Entry 5TMC (X-ray diffraction, 2.71 A resolution); this record covers chains A and C of the 7 polymer chains in the assembly.

[Chain A]
Molecule: DNA-directed RNA polymerase subunit alpha
Source organism: Thermus thermophilus
Notes: EC 2.7.7.6
Reference sequence: Q9Z9H6 (RPOA_THETH); numbering as in UniProt (aligned over 1-315)
Chain sequence (315 residues; row label = number of the first residue in the row):
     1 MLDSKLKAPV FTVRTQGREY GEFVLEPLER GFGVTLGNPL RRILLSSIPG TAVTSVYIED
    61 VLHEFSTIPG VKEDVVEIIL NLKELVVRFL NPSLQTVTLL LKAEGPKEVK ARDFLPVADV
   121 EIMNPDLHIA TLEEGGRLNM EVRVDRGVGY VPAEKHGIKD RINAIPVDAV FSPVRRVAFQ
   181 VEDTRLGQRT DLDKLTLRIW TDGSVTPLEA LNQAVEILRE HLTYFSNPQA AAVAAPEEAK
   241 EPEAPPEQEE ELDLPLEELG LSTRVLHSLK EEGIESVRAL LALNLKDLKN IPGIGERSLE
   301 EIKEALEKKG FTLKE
Unresolved in the structure: 232-315

[Chain C]
Molecule: DNA-directed RNA polymerase subunit beta
Source organism: Thermus thermophilus
Notes: EC 2.7.7.6
Reference sequence: Q8RQE9 (RPOB_THET8); residues 1-1119 here = UniProt positions 1-1119
Chain sequence (1119 residues; each row starts with the number of its first residue):
     1 MEIKRFGRIR EVIPLPPLTE IQVESYRRAL QADVPPEKRE NVGIQAAFRE TFPIEEEDKG
    61 KGGLVLDFLE YRLGEPPFPQ DECREKDLTY QAPLYARLQL IHKDTGLIKE DEVFLGHIPL
   121 MTEDGSFIIN GADRVIVSQI HRSPGVYFTP DPARPGRYIA SIIPLPKRGP WIDLEVEPNG
   181 VVSMKVNKRK FPLVLLLRVL GYDQETLARE LGAYGELVQG LMDESVFAMR PEEALIRLFT
   241 LLRPGDPPKR DKAVAYVYGL IADPRRYDLG EAGRYKAEEK LGIRLSGRTL ARFEDGEFKD
   301 EVFLPTLRYL FALTAGVPGH EVDDIDHLGN RRIRTVGELM TDQFRVGLAR LARGVRERML
   361 MGSEDSLTPA KLVNSRPLEA AIREFFSRSQ LSQFKDETNP LSSLRHKRRI SALGPGGLTR
   421 ERAGFDVRDV HRTHYGRICP VETPEGANIG LITSLAAYAR VDELGFIRTP YRRVVGGVVT
   481 DEVVYMTATE EDRYTIAQAN TPLEGNRIAA ERVVARRKGE PVIVSPEEVE FMDVSPKQVF
   541 SVNTNLIPFL EHDDANRALM GSNMQTQAVP LIRAQAPVVM TGLEERVVRD SLAALYAEED
   601 GEVAKVDGNR IVVRYEDGRL VEYPLRRFYR SNQGTALDQR PRVVVGQRVR KGDLLADGPA
   661 SENGFLALGQ NVLVAIMPFD GYNFEDAIVI SEELLKRDFY TSIHIERYEI EARDTKLGPE
   721 RITRDIPHLS EAALRDLDEE GVVRIGAEVK PGDILVGRTS FKGESEPTPE ERLLRSIFGE
   781 KARDVKDTSL RVPPGEGGIV VRTVRLRRGD PGVELKPGVR EVVRVYVAQK RKLQVGDKLA
   841 NRHGNKGVVA KILPVEDMPH LPDGTPVDVI LNPLGVPSRM NLGQILETHL GLAGYFLGQR
   901 YISPIFDGAK EPEIKELLAQ AFEVYFGKRK GEGFGVDKRE VEVLRRAEKL GLVTPGKTPE
   961 EQLKELFLQG KVVLYDGRTG EPIEGPIVVG QMFIMKLYHM VEDKMHARST GPYSLITQQP
  1021 LGGKAQFGGQ RFGEMEVWAL EAYGAAHTLQ EMLTLKSDDI EGRNAAYEAI IKGEDVPEPS
  1081 VPESFRVLVK ELQALALDVQ TLDEKDNPVD IFEGLASKR
Bound ions: Mg2+: P793, P794, G795, E796
Small-molecule neighbours: guanosine-5',3'-tetraphosphate: R557, S878, R879

[Chain A / chain C interface]
Residue-residue contacts (77; chain A residue first):
  E22(A) with F934(C)
  V34(A) with T979(C); G980(C); E981(C)
  N38(A) with R978(C), hydrogen bond (side chain-backbone); T979(C), hydrogen bond (side chain-backbone); G980(C), hydrogen bond (side chain-backbone)
  R41(A) with H860(C), hydrogen bond; G864(C)
  R42(A) with E856(C), salt bridge; D857(C), salt bridge; G977(C); R978(C), hydrogen bond (side chain-backbone)
  L45(A) with V855(C), hydrophobic
  S46(A) with E856(C)
  H63(A) with I799(C); V800(C); V801(C)
  E64(A) with K830(C), salt bridge
  F65(A) with I703(C), hydrophobic; I799(C), hydrophobic; V801(C), hydrophobic; A828(C), hydrophobic; K830(C)
  T67(A) with G608(C); N609(C)
  P69(A) with D607(C)
  G70(A) with D607(C), hydrogen bond (backbone-side chain)
  V71(A) with D607(C); G608(C), hydrogen bond (backbone-backbone)
  K72(A) with D607(C); G608(C), hydrogen bond (backbone-backbone); P641(C); V643(C), hydrogen bond (side chain-backbone); V644(C)
  D74(A) with R627(C), salt bridge
  V76(A) with F628(C), hydrophobic
  E77(A) with R640(C), salt bridge
  K83(A) with K696(C); D698(C), salt bridge
  E133(A) with K605(C); V606(C), hydrogen bond (side chain-backbone); D607(C); R610(C), salt bridge
  Y150(A) with L695(C); K696(C); K832(C)
  P152(A) with K832(C)
  E154(A) with K832(C), salt bridge
  D168(A) with D698(C); K832(C), salt bridge
  V170(A) with K696(C)
  R176(A) with D863(C), salt bridge; T865(C), hydrogen bond
  V177(A) with G864(C)
  A178(A) with P862(C); D863(C); G864(C)
  F179(A) with R939(C), hydrogen bond (backbone-side chain)
  Q180(A) with R929(C); F934(C); D937(C)
  V181(A) with D937(C), hydrogen bond (backbone-side chain); K938(C), hydrogen bond (backbone-backbone); R939(C)
  E182(A) with G933(C); F934(C); G935(C), hydrogen bond (side chain-backbone); V936(C); D937(C)
  D183(A) with K938(C), salt bridge
  D191(A) with K938(C), salt bridge
  L192(A) with K938(C)
  D193(A) with K938(C), salt bridge
  T196(A) with F934(C)
  R198(A) with E932(C), salt bridge; F934(C)
Also at the interface, not in a pair above, chain A (44 interface residues in all): R30, L62, S66, I68, L80, W200
Also at the interface, not in a pair above, chain C (53 interface residues in all): I572, R573, V645, E692, I745, G746, Q829, M858, P866

[Overview]
Chain A and chain C form an interface of 44 and 53 residues respectively; the contacts include 15 hydrogen
bonds and 14 salt bridges. Polar contacts include R42(A)-E856(C), R42(A)-D857(C) and E64(A)-K830(C). Ligands
of chain C: guanosine-5',3'-tetraphosphate.
Here chain A is DNA-directed RNA polymerase subunit alpha and chain C is DNA-directed RNA polymerase subunit
beta, both from Thermus thermophilus. Entry 5TMC (Re-refinement of Thermus thermopiles DNA-directed RNA
polymerase structure) was determined by X-ray diffraction, deposited together with 5TMF.
